Entry 3H7X (X-ray diffraction, 2.00 A resolution); this record covers chains A and C of the 3 polymer chains in the assembly.

[Chain A (and C)]
Molecule: Adhesin yadA
From: Yersinia enterocolitica
Notes: fragment: yada stalk domain (residues 299-362); chain C of this document is another copy of the same molecule, construct and numbering; everything in this record applies to it too
Reference sequence: P0C2W0 (YADA2_YEREN); numbering as in UniProt (aligned over 299-362)
Chain sequence (64 residues; row label = number of the first residue in the row):
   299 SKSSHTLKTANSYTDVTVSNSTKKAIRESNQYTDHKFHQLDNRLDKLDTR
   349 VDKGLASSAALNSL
Unresolved in the structure: 299-300, 358-362 (chain C: 299-303, 355-362)

[Interface between chain A and chain C]
Residue-residue contacts - 43 pairs, chain A then chain C:
  Thr304(A) - Leu305(C)
  Thr307(A) - Leu305(C)
  Ala308(A) - Leu305(C)
  Ala308(A) - Ala308(C)  hydrophobic
  Ala308(A) - Asn309(C)
  Tyr311(A) - Asn309(C)
  Tyr311(A) - Thr312(C)
  Tyr311(A) - Asp313(C)  hydrogen bond
  Thr312(A) - Thr312(C)  hydrogen bond
  Thr315(A) - Val316(C)
  Val316(A) - Val316(C)  hydrophobic
  Ser319(A) - Val316(C)
  Ser319(A) - Thr320(C)  hydrogen bond
  Lys322(A) - Thr320(C)
  Ala323(A) - Thr320(C)
  Ala323(A) - Ala323(C)  hydrophobic
  Ala323(A) - Ile324(C)
  Glu326(A) - Ile324(C)
  Ser327(A) - Ile324(C)
  Ser327(A) - Ser327(C)  hydrogen bond
  Ser327(A) - Asn328(C)
  Tyr330(A) - Asn328(C)
  Tyr330(A) - Thr331(C)
  Tyr330(A) - Asp332(C)  hydrogen bond
  Thr331(A) - Thr331(C)  hydrogen bond
  Lys334(A) - Asp332(C)
  Lys334(A) - Phe335(C)
  Gln337(A) - Phe335(C)
  Leu338(A) - Phe335(C)  hydrophobic
  Leu338(A) - Leu338(C)  hydrophobic
  Leu338(A) - Asp339(C)
  Leu338(A) - Leu342(C)  hydrophobic
  Arg341(A) - Asp339(C)  salt bridge
  Arg341(A) - Leu342(C)
  Arg341(A) - Asp343(C)  salt bridge
  Arg341(A) - Asp346(C)  salt bridge
  Leu342(A) - Leu342(C)  hydrophobic
  Leu345(A) - Leu342(C)  hydrophobic
  Leu345(A) - Leu345(C)  hydrophobic
  Leu345(A) - Asp346(C)
  Leu345(A) - Val349(C)  hydrophobic
  Arg348(A) - Val349(C)
  Arg348(A) - Asp350(C)  salt bridge
Interface residues without a listed pair, chain A (23 interface residues in all): Val349, Gly352
Interface residues without a listed pair, chain C (23 interface residues in all): Leu353

[Summary]
Chain A and chain C each contribute 23 residues to their interface; the contacts include 6 hydrogen bonds and
4 salt bridges. Polar pairs include Arg341(A)-Asp339(C), Arg341(A)-Asp343(C) and Arg341(A)-Asp346(C).
Both chains are Adhesin yadA (Yersinia enterocolitica). Entry 3H7X (A transition from strong right-handed to
canonical left-handed supercoiling in a conserved coiled coil segment of ...) was determined by X-ray
diffraction, deposited together with 3H7Z, 3LT6 and 3LT7.
